8DLX - chains A and H of the 4 polymer chains in the assembly; structure by electron microscopy, 2.45 A resolution.

== Chain A ==
Name: Spike glycoprotein
Organism: Severe acute respiratory syndrome coronavirus 2
Reference sequence: P0DTC2 (SPIKE_SARS2); residues 1-1208 here = UniProt positions 1-1208
Amino-acid sequence (1288 residues; numbered 1 to 1288; the number before each row is that of its first residue):
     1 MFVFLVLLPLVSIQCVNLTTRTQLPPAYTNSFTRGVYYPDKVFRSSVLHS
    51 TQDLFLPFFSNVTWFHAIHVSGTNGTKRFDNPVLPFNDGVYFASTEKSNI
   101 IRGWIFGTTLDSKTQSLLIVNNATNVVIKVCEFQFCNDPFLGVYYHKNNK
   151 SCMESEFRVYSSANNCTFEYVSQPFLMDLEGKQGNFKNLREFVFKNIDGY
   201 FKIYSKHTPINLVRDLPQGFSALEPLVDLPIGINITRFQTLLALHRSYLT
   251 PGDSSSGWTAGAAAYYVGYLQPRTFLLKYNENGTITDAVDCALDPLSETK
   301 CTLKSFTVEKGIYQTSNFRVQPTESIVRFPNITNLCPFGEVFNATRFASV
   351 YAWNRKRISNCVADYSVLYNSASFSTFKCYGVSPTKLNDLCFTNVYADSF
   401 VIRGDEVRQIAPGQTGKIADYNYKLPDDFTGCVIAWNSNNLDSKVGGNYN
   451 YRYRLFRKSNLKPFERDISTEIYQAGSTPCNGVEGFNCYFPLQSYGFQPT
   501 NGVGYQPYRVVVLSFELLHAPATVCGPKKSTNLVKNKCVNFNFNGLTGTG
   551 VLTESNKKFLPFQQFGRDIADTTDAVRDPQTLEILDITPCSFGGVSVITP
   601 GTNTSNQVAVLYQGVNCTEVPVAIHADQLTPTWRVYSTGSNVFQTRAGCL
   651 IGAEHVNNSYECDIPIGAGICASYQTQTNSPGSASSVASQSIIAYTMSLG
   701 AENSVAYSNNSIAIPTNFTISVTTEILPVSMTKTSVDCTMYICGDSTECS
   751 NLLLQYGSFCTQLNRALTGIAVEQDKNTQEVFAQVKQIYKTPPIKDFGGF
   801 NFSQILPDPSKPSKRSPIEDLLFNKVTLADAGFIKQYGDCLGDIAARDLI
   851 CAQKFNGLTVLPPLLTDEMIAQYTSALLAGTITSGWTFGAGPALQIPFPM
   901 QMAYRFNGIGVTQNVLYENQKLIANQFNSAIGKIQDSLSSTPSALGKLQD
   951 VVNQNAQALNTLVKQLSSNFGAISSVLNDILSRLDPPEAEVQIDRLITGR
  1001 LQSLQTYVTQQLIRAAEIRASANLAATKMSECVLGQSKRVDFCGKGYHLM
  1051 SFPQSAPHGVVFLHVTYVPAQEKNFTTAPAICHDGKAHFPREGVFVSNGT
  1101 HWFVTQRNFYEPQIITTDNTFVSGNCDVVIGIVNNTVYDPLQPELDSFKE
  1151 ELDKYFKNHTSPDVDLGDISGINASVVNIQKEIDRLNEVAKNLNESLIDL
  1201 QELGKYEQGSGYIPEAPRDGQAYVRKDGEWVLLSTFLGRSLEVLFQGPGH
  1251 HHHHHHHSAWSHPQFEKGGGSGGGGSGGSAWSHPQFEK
Not modelled in the structure: 1-13, 70-76, 146-152, 177-184, 248-256, 455-491, 621-640, 676-690, 828-855, 1148-1288
Cystine bridges: C15-C136, C131-C166, C291-C301, C336-C361, C379-C432, C391-C525, C538-C590, C617-C649, C662-C671, C738-C760, C743-C749, C1032-C1043, C1082-C1126
Covalent attachments: N-acetylglucosamine (NAG) linked to N17, N61, N122, N165, N234, N282, N331, N343, N709, N717, N801, N1074, N1098, N1134
Construct notes: conflict I13 (Ser in P0DTC2), C152 (Trp in P0DTC2), R452 (Leu in P0DTC2), G614 (Asp in P0DTC2), G682 (Arg in P0DTC2), S683 (Arg in P0DTC2), S685 (Arg in P0DTC2), P817 (Phe in P0DTC2), P892 (Ala in P0DTC2), P899 (Ala in P0DTC2), P942 (Ala in P0DTC2), P986 (Lys in P0DTC2), P987 (Val in P0DTC2); expression tag (1209-1288)
UniProt features mapped onto this chain:
  - region: N280 to C301 (Putative superantigen), R403 to D405 (Integrin-binding motif), N448 to Y451, Y453 to F456 (Immunodominant HLA epitope recognized by the CD8+), P681, A684 (Putative superantigen), S816 to Y837 (Fusion peptide 1), K835 to F855 (Fusion peptide 2), D1163 to E1202 (Heptad repeat 2)
  - site: R815, S816 (Cleavage)
  - glycosylation: N17 (N-linked (GlcNAc...) (complex) asparagine), N61 (N-linked (GlcNAc...) (hybrid) asparagine), N74 (N-linked (GlcNAc...) (complex) asparagine), N122 (N-linked (GlcNAc...) (hybrid) asparagine), N149 (N-linked (GlcNAc...) (complex) asparagine), N165 (N-linked (GlcNAc...) (complex) asparagine), N234 (N-linked (GlcNAc...) (high mannose) asparagine), N282 (N-linked (GlcNAc...) (complex) asparagine), T323 (O-linked (GalNAc) threonine), S325 (O-linked (HexNAc...) serine), N331 (N-linked (GlcNAc...) (complex) asparagine), N343 (N-linked (GlcNAc...) (complex) asparagine), N603 (N-linked (GlcNAc...) (hybrid) asparagine), N616 (N-linked (GlcNAc...) (complex) asparagine), N657 (N-linked (GlcNAc...) (complex) asparagine), T676 (O-linked (GlcNAc...) threonine), T678 (O-linked (GlcNAc...) threonine), N709 (N-linked (GlcNAc...) (high mannose) asparagine), N717 (N-linked (GlcNAc...) (hybrid) asparagine), N801 (N-linked (GlcNAc...) (hybrid) asparagine) and 6 more in UniProt
  - natural variant: L5 (L5F: In strain: Iota/B.1.526), L18 (L18F: In strain: Beta/B.1.351, Gamma/P.1 and 1 more), T19 (T19I: In strain: Omicron/BQ.1.1, Omicron/XBB.1.5 and 1 more; T19R: In strain: Delta/B.1.617.2, Omicron/BA.2 and 4 more), T20 (T20N: In strain: Gamma/P.1), L24 to A27 (sequence variant, change not given here; In strain: Omicron/BA.2, Omicron/BA.2.12.1 and 6 more), P26 (P26S: In strain: Gamma/P.1), Q52 (Q52H: In strain: Omicron/EG.5.1), A67 (A67V: In strain: Eta/B.1.525, Omicron/BA.1), H69 to V70 (deletion: In strain: Alpha/B.1.1.7, Eta/B.1.525 and 5 more), G75 (G75V: In strain: Lambda/C.37), T76 (T76I: In strain: Lambda/C.37), D80 (D80A: In strain: Beta/B.1.351), 80 further natural variant entries in UniProt
  - mutagenesis: H69 to V70 (Increased incorporation of cleaved spike into virions), N121 (N121Q: Partial loss of biliverdin affinity), R190 (R190K: Partial loss of biliverdin affinity), N234 (N234Q: Increased resistance to neutralizing antibodies), N331 (N331Q: Reduced viral infectivity), N343 (N343Q: Reduced viral infectivity), Y453 (Y453F: Decreased HLA binding to NF9 epitope. Increased binding affinity to human ACE2), A475 (A475V: Increased resistance to neutralizing antibodies), V483 (V483A: Increased resistance to neutralizing antibodies), E484 (E484D: Increased replication in human TMEM106B overexpressing cells), F490 (F490L: Increased resistance to neutralizing antibodies and human covalescent sera neutralization), Q493 (Q493N: Reduced host ACE2-binding affinity in vitro; Q493Y: Reduced host ACE2-binding affinity in vitro), 10 further mutagenesis entries in UniProt

== Chain H ==
Name: VH ab6
Organism: Homo sapiens
Amino-acid sequence (119 residues; numbered 1 to 119; the number before each row is that of its first residue):
     1 EVQLVESGGGVVQPGRSLRLSCAASGFTFSSYAMHWVRQAPGKGLEWIGN
    51 IYHDGSTFYNPSLKSLVTISRDDSTNTLYLQMNSLRAEDTAIYYCARVWL
   101 YGSGYMDVWGKGTLVTVSS
Cystine bridges: C22-C95

== Chain A / chain H interface ==
Residue-residue contacts (13; chain A residue first):
  S375(A) - Y105(H)
  S375(A) - D107(H)
  K378(A) - W99(H)
  K378(A) - G102(H)
  K378(A) - S103(H)
  Y380(A) - Y101(H)
  V407(A) - W99(H)  hydrophobic
  R408(A) - W99(H)
  R408(A) - Y101(H)
  Q414(A) - Y101(H)
  P499(A) - E1(H)
  V503(A) - V2(H)  hydrophobic
  Q506(A) - E1(H)
Other interface residues (no listed pair), chain A (15 interface residues in all): K113, F374, T376, G404, N501, G502
Other interface residues (no listed pair), chain H (11 interface residues in all): G26, F27, S62

== In short ==
15 residues of chain A face 11 of chain H across their interface. N-acetylglucosamine is covalently linked to
N17(A), N61(A), N122(A), N165(A), N234(A) and N282(A) and 8 more. From UniProt: 22 mutagenesis sites on chain
A.
Here chain A is Spike glycoprotein (Severe acute respiratory syndrome coronavirus 2) and chain H is VH ab6
(Homo sapiens). Entry 8DLX (Cryo-EM structure of SARS-CoV-2 Epsilon (B.1.429) spike protein in complex with VH
ab6) was determined by electron microscopy together with 8DLJ, 8DLK, 8DLM, 8DLN, 8DLP, 8DLQ and 6 further
entries from the same study.
